Entry 8SIC (X-ray diffraction, 2.76 A resolution); this record covers chains A and E of the 3 polymer chains in the assembly.

== Chain A ==
Molecule: Cy137C02 Fab heavy chain
Organism: Macaca fascicularis
Notes: antibody fragment or engineered binder
Chain sequence (222 residues; row label = number of the first residue in the row; a row labelled like 82A-82C holds insertion residues (82A, then the next letters in order)):
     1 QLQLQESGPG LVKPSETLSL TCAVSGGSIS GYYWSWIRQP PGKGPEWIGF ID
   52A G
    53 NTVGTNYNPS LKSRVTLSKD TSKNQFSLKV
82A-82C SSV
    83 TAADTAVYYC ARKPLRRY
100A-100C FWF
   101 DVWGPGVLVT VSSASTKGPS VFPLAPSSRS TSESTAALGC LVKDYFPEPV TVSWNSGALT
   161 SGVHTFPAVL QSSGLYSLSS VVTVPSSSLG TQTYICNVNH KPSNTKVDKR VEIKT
Disulfide bonds: Cys22-Cys92, Cys140-Cys196

== Chain E ==
Molecule: Envelope glycoprotein gp350
Organism: Human herpesvirus 4
Reference sequence: P03200 (GP350_EBVB9); numbering as in UniProt (aligned over 1-425)
Chain sequence (431 residues; numbered 1 to 431; the number before each row is that of its first residue):
     1 MEAALLVCQY TIQSLIHLTG EDPGFFNVEI PEFPFYPTCN VCTADVNVTI NFDVGGKKHQ
    61 LDLDFGQLTP HTKAVYQPRG AFGGSENATN LFLLELLGAG ELALTMRSKK LPINVTTGEE
   121 QQVSLESVDV YFQDVFGTMW CHHAEMQNPV YLIPETVPYI KWDNCNSTNI TAVVRAQGLD
   181 VTLPLSLPTS AQDSNFSVKT EMLGNEIDIE CIMEDGEISQ VLPGDNKFNI TCSGYESHVP
   241 SGGILTSTSP VATPIPGTGY AYSLRLTPRP VSRFLGNNSI LYVFYSGNGP KASGGDYCIQ
   301 SNIVFSDEIP ASQDMPTNTT DITYVGDNAT YSVPMVTSED ANSPNVTVTA FWAWPNNTET
   361 DFKCKWTLTS GTPSGCENIS GAFASNRTFD ITVSGLGTAP KTLIITRTAT NATTTTHKVI
   421 FSKAPHHHHH H
Not modelled in the structure: 1-5, 249-262, 288-293, 430-431
Construct notes: expression tag (426-431)
Disulfide bonds: Cys8-Cys141, Cys39-Cys42, Cys165-Cys298, Cys211-Cys232, Cys364-Cys376
Glycans and other covalent adducts: N-acetylglucosamine (NAG) linked to Asn47, Asn114, Asn166, Asn229, Asn318, Asn345, Asn386, Asn411
Ion coordination: Zn2+ site 1: Glu101, His238 (shared with 2 residues of chain G); Zn2+ site 2: His426, His429 (shared with 2 residues of chain G)

== How chain A and chain E interact ==
Contacting residue pairs (27; chain A residue first):
  Phe50(A) - Ile160(E)  hydrophobic
  Phe50(A) - Trp162(E)  hydrophobic
  Thr54(A) - Phe284(E)
  Val55(A) - Asn164(E)  hydrogen bond (backbone-side chain)
  Val55(A) - Asp296(E)
  Val55(A) - Tyr297(E)
  Val55(A) - Cys298(E)  hydrophobic
  Gly56(A) - Trp162(E)
  Gly56(A) - Asn164(E)
  Thr57(A) - Lys161(E)
  Thr57(A) - Trp162(E)
  Thr57(A) - Asp163(E)  hydrogen bond (backbone-backbone)
  Thr57(A) - Asn164(E)  hydrogen bond (backbone-side chain)
  Asn58(A) - Ile160(E)
  Asn58(A) - Lys161(E)
  Asn58(A) - Asp163(E)
  Tyr59(A) - Asp163(E)
  Lys64(A) - Asp163(E)  salt bridge
  Arg98(A) - Ile160(E)
  Arg98(A) - Trp162(E)
  Arg98(A) - Glu201(E)  salt bridge
  Arg98(A) - Glu210(E)
  Arg99(A) - Glu21(E)  salt bridge
  Arg99(A) - Pro158(E)
  Arg99(A) - Asp208(E)
  Tyr100(A) - Glu155(E)  hydrogen bond
  Phe100A(A) - Ile160(E)  hydrophobic
Interface residues without a listed pair, chain A (16 interface residues in all): Tyr33, Asp52, Asn53, Lys71
Interface residues without a listed pair, chain E (20 interface residues in all): Asp22, Lys109, Ile153, Lys199, Leu203

== Overview ==
The interface between chain A and chain E involves 16 residues on one side and 20 on the other, with 4
hydrogen bonds and 3 salt bridges. Polar pairs include Lys64(A)-Asp163(E), Arg98(A)-Glu201(E) and
Arg99(A)-Glu21(E).
Chain A is Cy137C02 Fab heavy chain (Macaca fascicularis) and chain E is Envelope glycoprotein gp350 (Human
herpesvirus 4); the structure, Crystal structure of Epstein-Barr virus glycoprotein 350 (gp350) in complex
with Cy137C02, a monoclonal antibody isolated ..., was determined by X-ray diffraction, deposited together
with 8SEF, 8SGA, 8SGG, 8SGN and 8SM0.
